PDB entry 5W6A | X-ray diffraction, 1.74 A resolution | chains A and B of the 3 polymer chains in the assembly

[Chain A]
Name: HLA class I histocompatibility antigen, Cw-6 alpha chain
Source organism: Homo sapiens
Reference sequence: Q29963 (1C06_HUMAN); residues 1-276 here correspond to UniProt positions 25-300 (UniProt number = residue number + 24)
Sequence (276 residues; row label = number of the first residue in the row):
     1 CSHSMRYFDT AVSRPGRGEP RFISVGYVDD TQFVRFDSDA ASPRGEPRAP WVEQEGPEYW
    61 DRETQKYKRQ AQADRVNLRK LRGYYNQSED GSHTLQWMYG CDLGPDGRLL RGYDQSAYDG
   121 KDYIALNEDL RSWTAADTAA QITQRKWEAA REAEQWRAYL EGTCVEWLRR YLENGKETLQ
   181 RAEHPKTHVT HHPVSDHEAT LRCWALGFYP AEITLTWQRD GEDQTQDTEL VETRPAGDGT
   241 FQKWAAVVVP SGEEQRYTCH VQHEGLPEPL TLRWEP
Disordered / not traced: 1, 275-276
Disulfides: Cys101-Cys164, Cys203-Cys259
From the paper describing this entry:
  - specificity-determining residues: Asp9 (by similarity / conservation)

[Chain B]
Name: Beta-2-microglobulin
Source organism: Homo sapiens
Reference sequence: P61769 (B2MG_HUMAN); residues 1-99 here correspond to UniProt positions 21-119 (UniProt number = residue number + 20)
Sequence (100 residues; numbered 0 to 99; the number before each row is that of its first residue; numbering starts at 0):
     0 MIQRTPKIQV YSRHPAENGK SNFLNCYVSG FHPSDIEVDL LKNGERIEKV EHSDLSFSKD
    60 WSFYLLYYTE FTPTEKDEYA CRVNHVTLSQ PKIVKWDRDM
Construct notes: initiating methionine (0)
Curated features (UniProtKB/Swiss-Prot):
  - modified residue: Gln2 (Pyrrolidone carboxylic acid)
  - glycosylation: Ile1 (N-linked (Glc) (glycation) isoleucine), Lys19 (N-linked (Glc) (glycation) lysine), Lys41 (N-linked (Glc) (glycation) lysine), Lys48 (N-linked (Glc) (glycation) lysine), Lys58 (N-linked (Glc) (glycation) lysine), Lys91 (N-linked (Glc) (glycation) lysine), Lys94 (N-linked (Glc) (glycation) lysine)
Disulfides: Cys25-Cys80

[Chain A / chain B interface]
Pairs across the interface (49):
  Phe8(A) - Ser55(B)
  Phe8(A) - Phe56(B)
  Asp9(A) - Phe56(B)
  Thr10(A) - Phe56(B)
  Thr10(A) - Phe62(B)
  Val12(A) - Ser33(B)
  Arg17(A) - Asp34(B)  salt bridge
  Val25(A) - Asp53(B)
  Val25(A) - Leu54(B)
  Val25(A) - Ser55(B)
  Tyr27(A) - Ser55(B)
  Tyr27(A) - Tyr63(B)  hydrogen bond
  Gln32(A) - Asp53(B)  hydrogen bond
  Arg35(A) - Asp53(B)  salt bridge
  Arg48(A) - Asp53(B)  salt bridge
  Ser92(A) - Met0(B)
  Gln96(A) - His31(B)  hydrogen bond
  Gln96(A) - Phe56(B)
  Gln96(A) - Trp60(B)  hydrogen bond (side chain-backbone)
  Gln96(A) - Phe62(B)
  Trp97(A) - Phe56(B)
  Gln115(A) - Trp60(B)
  Ser116(A) - Trp60(B)
  Ala117(A) - Trp60(B)  hydrophobic
  Asp119(A) - Met0(B)
  Asp119(A) - Ile1(B)  hydrogen bond (backbone-backbone)
  Gly120(A) - His31(B)
  Asp122(A) - Trp60(B)  hydrogen bond
  His192(A) - Asp98(B)  salt bridge
  Arg202(A) - Asp98(B)  hydrogen bond (side chain-backbone)
  Trp204(A) - Asp98(B)
  Trp204(A) - Met99(B)
  Val231(A) - Gln8(B)
  Glu232(A) - Gln8(B)  hydrogen bond (backbone-side chain)
  Arg234(A) - Gln8(B)  hydrogen bond
  Arg234(A) - Tyr10(B)
  Arg234(A) - Met99(B)  hydrogen bond (side chain-backbone)
  Pro235(A) - Tyr10(B)  hydrogen bond (backbone-side chain)
  Pro235(A) - Asn24(B)
  Pro235(A) - Tyr26(B)
  Ala236(A) - Arg12(B)  hydrogen bond (backbone-side chain)
  Ala236(A) - Asn24(B)  hydrogen bond (backbone-side chain)
  Gly237(A) - Arg12(B)  hydrogen bond (backbone-side chain)
  Gly237(A) - Leu65(B)
  Asp238(A) - His13(B)
  Gln242(A) - Tyr10(B)
  Gln242(A) - Ser11(B)  hydrogen bond (side chain-backbone)
  Gln242(A) - Arg12(B)  hydrogen bond (side chain-backbone)
  Trp244(A) - Met99(B)  hydrogen bond (side chain-backbone)
Other interface residues (no listed pair), chain A (37 interface residues in all): Ile23, Thr94, Met98, Lys121, Leu206, Thr233
Other interface residues (no listed pair), chain B (25 interface residues in all): Pro14, Pro32, Arg97

[Summary]
37 residues of chain A face 25 of chain B across their interface, with 17 hydrogen bonds and 4 salt bridges.
Among the polar pairs are Arg17(A)-Asp34(B), Arg35(A)-Asp53(B) and Arg48(A)-Asp53(B). From the paper: the
specificity determinant Asp9(A).
Chain A is HLA class I histocompatibility antigen, Cw-6 alpha chain and chain B is Beta-2-microglobulin, both
from Homo sapiens; the structure, HLA-C*06:02 presenting ARTELYRSL, was determined by X-ray diffraction (same
publication as 5W67 and 5W69).
